7A6R - chains C and G of the 4 polymer chains in the assembly; structure by X-ray diffraction, 2.70 A resolution.

Chain C:
Molecule: 14-3-3 protein gamma
Source organism: Homo sapiens
UniProt: P61981 (1433G_HUMAN); numbering as in UniProt (aligned over 1-234)
Amino-acid sequence (236 residues; each row starts with the number of its first residue; numbers below 1 keep their minus sign (Gly-1 is residue -1)):
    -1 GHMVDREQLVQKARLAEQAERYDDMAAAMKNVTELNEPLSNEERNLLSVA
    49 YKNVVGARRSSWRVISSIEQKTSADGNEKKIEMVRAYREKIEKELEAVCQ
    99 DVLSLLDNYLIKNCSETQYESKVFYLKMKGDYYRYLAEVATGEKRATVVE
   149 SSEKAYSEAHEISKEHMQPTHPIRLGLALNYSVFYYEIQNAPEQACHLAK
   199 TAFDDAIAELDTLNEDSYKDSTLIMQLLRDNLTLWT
Unresolved in the structure: -1 to 1
Construct notes: expression tag (-1 to 0)
UniProt features mapped onto this chain:
  - site (Interaction with phosphoserine on interacting protein): Arg57, Arg132
  - modified residue: Met1 (N-acetylmethionine), Val2 (N-acetylvaline), Ser71 (Phosphoserine), Tyr133 (Phosphotyrosine), Thr145 (Phosphothreonine), Ser215 (Phosphoserine), Thr234 (Phosphothreonine)
  - natural variant: Glu15 (E15A: In DEE56; uncertain significance), Lys50 (K50Q: Found in an individual with autism; uncertain significance), Asp129 (D129E: In DEE56), Arg132 (R132C: In DEE56), Tyr133 (Y133S: Found in an individual with neurodevelopmental disorder)

Chain G:
Molecule: DAPK2 C-terminal peptide
Amino-acid sequence (7 residues; numbered 364 to 370; the number before each row is that of its first residue):
   364 RRRSSTS
Unresolved in the structure: 364
Modified positions: Thr369 (phosphothreonine; TPO)
What the authors report for this chain:
  - post-translational modification sites: Thr369

Chain C / chain G interface:
Contacting residue pairs (23; chain C residue first):
  Lys50(C) with Thr369(G); Ser370(G), hydrogen bond (side chain-backbone)
  Arg57(C) with Thr369(G)
  Arg61(C) with Arg366(G)
  Lys125(C) with Ser370(G)
  Arg132(C) with Thr369(G)
  Tyr133(C) with Thr369(G)
  Gly174(C) with Ser370(G)
  Leu177(C) with Ser368(G); Thr369(G)
  Asn178(C) with Thr369(G); Ser370(G), hydrogen bond (side chain-backbone)
  Val181(C) with Ser367(G); Ser368(G); Thr369(G)
  Glu185(C) with Arg366(G); Ser367(G), hydrogen bond (side chain-backbone)
  Leu225(C) with Ser368(G); Thr369(G)
  Asn229(C) with Ser367(G); Ser368(G), hydrogen bond (side chain-backbone)
  Leu232(C) with Arg366(G)
  Trp233(C) with Ser367(G), hydrogen bond
Other interface residues (no listed pair), chain C (16 interface residues in all): Tyr184
Other interface residues (no listed pair), chain G (6 interface residues in all): Arg365
Interface features reported in the paper:
  - interface residues, chain C: Asn229(C)

Overview:
Chain C and chain G form an interface of 16 and 6 residues respectively, with 5 hydrogen bonds. Among the
polar pairs are Lys50(C)-Ser370(G), Asn178(C)-Ser370(G) and Glu185(C)-Ser367(G). From the paper: the interface
residue Asn229(C); a modification site at Thr369(G).
Here chain C is 14-3-3 protein gamma (Homo sapiens) and chain G is DAPK2 C-terminal peptide. Entry 7A6R
(Structure of 14-3-3 gamma in complex with DAPK2 peptide containing the 14-3-3 binding motif) was determined
by X-ray diffraction, deposited together with 7A6Y.
